8X3L - chains B and C of the 5 polymer chains in the assembly; structure by electron microscopy, 3.13 A resolution.

[Chain B]
Molecule: Guanine nucleotide-binding protein G(I)/G(S)/G(T) subunit beta-1
From: Homo sapiens
UniProt: P62873 (GBB1_HUMAN); numbering as in UniProt (aligned over 2-340)
Sequence (356 residues; each row starts with the number of its first residue; numbers below 1 keep their minus sign (Met-15 is residue -15)):
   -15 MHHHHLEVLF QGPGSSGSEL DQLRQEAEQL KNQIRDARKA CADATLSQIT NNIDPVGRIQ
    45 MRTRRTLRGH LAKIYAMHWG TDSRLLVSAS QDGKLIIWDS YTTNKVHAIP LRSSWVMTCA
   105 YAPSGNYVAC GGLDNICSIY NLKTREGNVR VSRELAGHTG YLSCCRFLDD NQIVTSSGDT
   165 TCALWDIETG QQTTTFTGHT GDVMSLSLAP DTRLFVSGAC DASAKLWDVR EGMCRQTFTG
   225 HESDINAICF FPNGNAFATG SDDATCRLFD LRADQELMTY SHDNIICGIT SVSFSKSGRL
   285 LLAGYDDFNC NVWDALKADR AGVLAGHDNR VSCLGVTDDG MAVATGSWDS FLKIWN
Not modelled in the structure: -15 to 2
Differences from the reference sequence: initiating methionine (-15); expression tag (-14 to 1)
Swiss-Prot annotation at these positions:
  - modified residue: Ser2 (N-acetylserine), His266 (Phosphohistidine)
  - natural variant: Leu30 (L30F: In MRD42; uncertain significance), Arg52 (R52G: In MRD42), Gly64 (G64V: In MRD42), Asp76 (D76E: In MRD42; D76G: In MRD42), Gly77 (G77S: In MRD42), Lys78 (K78R: In MRD42), Ile80 (I80N: In MRD42; I80T: In MRD42), His91 (H91R: In MRD42; uncertain significance), Ala92 (A92T: In MRD42), Pro94 (P94S: In MRD42), Leu95 (L95P: In MRD42), Arg96 (R96L: In MRD42), 5 further natural variant entries in UniProt

[Chain C]
Molecule: Guanine nucleotide-binding protein G(I)/G(S)/G(O) subunit gamma-2
From: Homo sapiens
UniProt: P59768 (GBG2_HUMAN); residue numbers follow UniProt; this construct covers 1-71
Sequence (71 residues; numbered 1 to 71; the number before each row is that of its first residue):
     1 MASNNTASIA QARKLVEQLK MEANIDRIKV SKAAADLMAY CEAHAKEDPL LTPVPASENP
    61 FREKKFFCAI L
Not modelled in the structure: 1-6, 64-71
Swiss-Prot annotation at these positions:
  - modified residue: Ala2 (N-acetylalanine), Cys68 (Cysteine methyl ester)
  - lipidation: Cys68 (S-geranylgeranyl cysteine)

[Chain B / chain C interface]
Contacting residue pairs - 60 pairs, chain B then chain C:
  Leu7(B) - Ile9(C)  hydrophobic
  Leu7(B) - Ala12(C)  hydrophobic
  Leu7(B) - Arg13(C)
  Leu7(B) - Val16(C)
  Glu10(B) - Val16(C)
  Ala11(B) - Leu19(C)
  Ile18(B) - Ala23(C)  hydrophobic
  Arg22(B) - Arg27(C)
  Ala24(B) - Lys29(C)
  Cys25(B) - Arg27(C)
  Cys25(B) - Lys29(C)
  Asp27(B) - Lys29(C)
  Asp27(B) - Val30(C)
  Asp27(B) - Ser31(C)
  Ala28(B) - Val30(C)
  Leu30(B) - Ala34(C)  hydrophobic
  Met45(B) - Leu50(C)  hydrophobic
  Arg46(B) - Glu63(C)  salt bridge
  Thr47(B) - Glu63(C)
  Arg48(B) - Phe61(C)
  Arg48(B) - Glu63(C)  salt bridge
  Arg49(B) - Pro60(C)
  Arg49(B) - Phe61(C)
  Arg49(B) - Arg62(C)
  Arg49(B) - Glu63(C)
  Ser84(B) - Phe61(C)
  Tyr85(B) - Pro60(C)  hydrophobic
  Tyr85(B) - Phe61(C)  hydrophobic
  Thr181(B) - Lys14(C)
  Gly182(B) - Lys14(C)
  Cys218(B) - Gln18(C)
  Thr221(B) - Glu22(C)
  Phe235(B) - Leu37(C)  hydrophobic
  Phe235(B) - Tyr40(C)  hydrophobic
  Pro236(B) - Tyr40(C)
  Arg256(B) - Arg27(C)
  Arg256(B) - Ile28(C)
  Arg256(B) - Asp36(C)  salt bridge
  Ala257(B) - Arg27(C)
  Ala257(B) - Ile28(C)
  Ala257(B) - Val30(C)  hydrophobic
  Asp258(B) - Arg27(C)  salt bridge
  Gln259(B) - Arg27(C)
  Gln259(B) - Val30(C)
  Leu261(B) - Val30(C)  hydrophobic
  Lys280(B) - Glu47(C)
  Lys280(B) - Asp48(C)
  Ser281(B) - Tyr40(C)
  Ser281(B) - Cys41(C)  hydrogen bond (backbone-side chain)
  Ser281(B) - His44(C)
  Ser281(B) - Asp48(C)  hydrogen bond
  Gly282(B) - Cys41(C)  hydrogen bond (backbone-side chain)
  Arg283(B) - Leu51(C)
  Gly324(B) - Pro49(C)
  Gly324(B) - Leu50(C)
  Met325(B) - Pro49(C)  hydrophobic
  Ala326(B) - Phe61(C)  hydrophobic
  Val327(B) - Leu50(C)  hydrophobic
  Asn340(B) - Asn59(C)
  Asn340(B) - Phe61(C)
Other interface residues (no listed pair), chain B (58 interface residues in all): Glu3, Leu4, Leu14, Lys15, Gln17, Ala26, Ile33, Thr34, Ile37, Ile43, Arg219, Gln220, Asn237, Ala240, Leu252, Asp254, Ser279, Leu300, Val320, Asp323, Ile338
Other interface residues (no listed pair), chain C (36 interface residues in all): Lys20, Ile25, Asp26, Ala33, Met38, Ala45

[Summary]
58 residues of chain B and 36 residues of chain C are in contact; the contacts include 3 hydrogen bonds and 4
salt bridges. Polar pairs include Arg46(B)-Glu63(C), Arg48(B)-Glu63(C) and Arg256(B)-Asp36(C).
Here chain B is Guanine nucleotide-binding protein G(I)/G(S)/G(T) subunit beta-1 and chain C is Guanine
nucleotide-binding protein G(I)/G(S)/G(O) subunit gamma-2, both from Homo sapiens. Entry 8X3L (Cryo-EM
structure of CB2-G protein complex) was determined by electron microscopy.
